8H21 - chain A; structure by X-ray diffraction, 1.54 A resolution.

Chain A:
Protein: Serine palmitoyltransferase
From: Sphingobacterium multivorum
Notes: EC 2.3.1.50
UniProt: A7BFV6 (A7BFV6_SPHMU); residues 1-399 here = UniProt positions 1-399
Amino-acid sequence (399 residues; each row starts with the number of its first residue):
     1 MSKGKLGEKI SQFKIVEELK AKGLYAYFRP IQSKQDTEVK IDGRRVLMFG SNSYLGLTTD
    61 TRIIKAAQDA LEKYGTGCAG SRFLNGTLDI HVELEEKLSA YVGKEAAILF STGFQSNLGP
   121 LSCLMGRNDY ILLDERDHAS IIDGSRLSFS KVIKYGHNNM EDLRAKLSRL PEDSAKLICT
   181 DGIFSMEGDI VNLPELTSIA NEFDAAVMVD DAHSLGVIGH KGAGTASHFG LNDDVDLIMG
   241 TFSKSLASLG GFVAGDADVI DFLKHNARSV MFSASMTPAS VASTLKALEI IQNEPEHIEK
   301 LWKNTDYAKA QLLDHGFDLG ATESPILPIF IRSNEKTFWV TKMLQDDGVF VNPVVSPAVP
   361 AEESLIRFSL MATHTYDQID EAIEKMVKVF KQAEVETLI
Disordered / not traced: 1, 396-399
Ligand contacts: pyridoxyl-alanine-5-phosphate (PDA; 2-[(3-hydroxy-2-methyl-5-phosphonooxymethyl-pyridin-4-ylmethyl)-amino]-propionic acid): Ser81, Leu84, Thr112, Gly113, Phe114, Asn117, His138, Ser140, Asp181, Ser185, Asp210, Ala212, His213, Met239, Thr241, Ser243, Lys244, Gly250, Met271, Phe272, Ser273, Ala274
Curated features (UniProtKB/Swiss-Prot):
  - binding site (pyridoxal 5'-phosphate): Gly113, Phe114, His213, Thr241, Ser243
  - modified residue: Lys244 (N6-(pyridoxal phosphate)lysine)
Reported in the primary citation:
  - binding site for pyridoxyl-alanine-5-phosphate: His138
  - conformationally variable residues (side-chain flip): Lys244
  - contacts within the chain: Thr241-Lys244
  - catalytic residues: Lys244 (proposed by the authors, not directly observed)

Overview:
Ligands of chain A: pyridoxyl-alanine-5-phosphate. From UniProt: 5 pyridoxal 5'-phosphate-binding residues.
The paper reports the catalytic residue Lys244; a binding site for pyridoxyl-alanine-5-phosphate at His138.
Chain A is Serine palmitoyltransferase (Sphingobacterium multivorum); the structure, Serine
Palmitoyltransferase from Sphingobacterium multivorum complexed with L-alanine, was determined by X-ray
diffraction together with 8H1Q, 8H1W, 8H1Y and 8H20 from the same study.
